PDB entry 5QYC | X-ray diffraction, 1.70 A resolution | chains A and B

[Chain A]
Molecule: Pre-mRNA-splicing factor 8
Source organism: Saccharomyces cerevisiae (strain ATCC 204508 / S288c)
Notes: fragment: yPrp8 RNaseH
UniProt: P33334 (PRP8_YEAST); residues 1836-2090 here = UniProt positions 1836-2090
Chain sequence (258 residues; numbered 1833 to 2090; the number before each row is that of its first residue):
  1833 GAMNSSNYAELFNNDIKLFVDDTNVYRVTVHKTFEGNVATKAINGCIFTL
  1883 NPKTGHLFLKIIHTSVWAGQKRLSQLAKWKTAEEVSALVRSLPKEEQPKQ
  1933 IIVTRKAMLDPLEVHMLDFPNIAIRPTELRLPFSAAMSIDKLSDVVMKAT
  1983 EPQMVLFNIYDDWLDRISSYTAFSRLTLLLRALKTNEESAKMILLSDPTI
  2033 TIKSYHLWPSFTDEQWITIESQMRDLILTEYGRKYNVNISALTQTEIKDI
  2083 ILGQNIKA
Not modelled in the structure: 2087-2090
Sequence notes: expression tag (1833-1835)
Residues lining bound ligands:
  - r-1,2-propanediol (PGR): Glu1945, Pro1952, Ile1954, Ala1955, Ile1956
  - SYJ (2-fluoranyl-N-(furan-2-ylmethyl)benzenesulfonamide): Ser1970, Ile1971, Asp1972, Lys1973, Lys2023, Leu2026, Leu2027, Ile2034, Leu2039, Trp2040, Pro2041
UniProt features mapped onto this chain:
  - mutagenesis: Asp1853 (D1853A: Alters protein folding. Severely impaired growth. Strongly reduced growth at 35 degrees Celsius; when associated with A-1854; D1853N: Reduced growth at 30 degrees Celsius ...), Asp1854 (D1854A: Reduced growth at 30 degrees Celsius. Strongly reduced growth at 16 degrees Celsius. Strongly reduced growth at 35 degrees Celsius; when associated with A-1853 ...), Thr1855 (T1855A: Reduced growth at 30 degrees Celsius. Strongly reduced growth at 16 degrees Celsius), Thr1936 (T1936A: Reduced growth at 30 degrees Celsius. Strongly reduced growth at 16 degrees Celsius), Arg1937 (R1937K: Severely impaired growth. Reduced growth at 30 degrees Celsius. Strongly reduced growth at 16 degrees Celsius)

[Chain B]
Molecule: A1 cistron-splicing factor AAR2
Source organism: Saccharomyces cerevisiae (strain ATCC 204508 / S288c)
Notes: fragment: GAMA - Aar2(1-152) - SSSSS - Aar2(171-317); engineered mutation(s): L153_D170delinsSSSSS
UniProt: P32357 (AAR2_YEAST); numbering as in UniProt; present here: 1-152, 171-317
Chain sequence (308 residues; numbered -3 to 317; 13 numbers in that range are skipped by the numbering (no residue carries them; nothing is unmodelled there); the number before each row is that of its first residue; numbers below 1 keep their minus sign (Gly-3 is residue -3)):
    -3 GAMAMNTVPFTSAPIEVTIGIDQYSFNVKENQPFHGIKDIPIGHVHVIHF
    47 QHADNSSMRYGYWFDCRMGNFYIQYDPKDGLYKMMEERDGAKFENIVHNF
    97 KERQMMVSYPKIDEDDTWYNLTEFVQMDKIRKIVRKDENQFSYVDSSMTT
   147 VQENEL
   166 SSSSSDPAHSLNYTVINFKSREAIRPGHEMEDFLDKSYYLNTVMLQGIFK
   216 NSSNYFGELQFAFLNAMFFGNYGSSLQWHAMIELICSSATVPKHMLDKLD
   266 EILYYQIKTLPEQYSDILLNERVWNICLYSSFQKNSLHNTEKIMENKYPE
   316 LL
Not modelled in the structure: -3 to 0, 166-169
Sequence notes: expression tag (-3 to 0); linker (166-170)
UniProt features mapped onto this chain:
  - region: Leu261 to Ile282 (Leucine-zipper)
  - modified residue: Ser253 (Phosphoserine), Thr274 (Phosphothreonine)
  - mutagenesis: Ser253 (S253A: No effect on interaction with PRP8; S253D/E: Disrupts interaction with PRP8)

[Interface between chain A and chain B]
Pairs across the interface - 17 pairs, chain A then chain B:
  Gln1907(A) - Met195(B)
  Gln1907(A) - Leu199(B)
  Leu1908(A) - Met195(B)  hydrophobic
  Trp1911(A) - Glu194(B)
  Trp1911(A) - Met195(B)  hydrophobic
  Trp1911(A) - Phe198(B)  hydrophobic
  Asp1942(A) - Lys184(B)  salt bridge
  Glu1945(A) - Lys184(B)  salt bridge
  Val1946(A) - Ile189(B)  hydrophobic
  Val1946(A) - Glu194(B)
  Val1946(A) - Phe198(B)  hydrophobic
  His1947(A) - Glu194(B)  salt bridge
  Leu1949(A) - Lys184(B)
  Leu1949(A) - Ser185(B)
  Leu1949(A) - Arg186(B)
  Leu1949(A) - Ile189(B)  hydrophobic
  Asp1950(A) - Arg186(B)  salt bridge

[Overview]
Chain A and chain B form an interface of 9 and 8 residues respectively; the contacts include 4 salt bridges.
Polar contacts include Asp1942(A)-Lys184(B), Glu1945(A)-Lys184(B) and His1947(A)-Glu194(B). Ligands of chain
A: compound SYJ and r-1,2-propanediol.
Here chain A is Pre-mRNA-splicing factor 8 and chain B is A1 cistron-splicing factor AAR2, both from
Saccharomyces cerevisiae (strain ATCC 204508 / S288c). Entry 5QYC (PanDDA analysis group deposition --
Aar2/RNaseH in complex with fragment F2X-Entry D07a) was determined by X-ray diffraction together with 5QY1,
5QY2, 5QY3, 5QY4, 5QY5, 5QY6 and 128 further entries from the same study.
